6WX4 - chains D and I; structure by X-ray diffraction, 1.66 A resolution.

== Chain D ==
Protein: Non-structural protein 3
From: Severe acute respiratory syndrome coronavirus 2
Notes: EC 3.4.19.121, 3.4.22.-
UniProt: P0DTD1 (R1AB_SARS2); residues 0-316 here correspond to UniProt positions 1563-1879 (UniProt number = residue number + 1563)
Amino-acid sequence (326 residues; each row starts with the number of its first residue; numbers below 1 keep their minus sign (Met-1 is residue -1)):
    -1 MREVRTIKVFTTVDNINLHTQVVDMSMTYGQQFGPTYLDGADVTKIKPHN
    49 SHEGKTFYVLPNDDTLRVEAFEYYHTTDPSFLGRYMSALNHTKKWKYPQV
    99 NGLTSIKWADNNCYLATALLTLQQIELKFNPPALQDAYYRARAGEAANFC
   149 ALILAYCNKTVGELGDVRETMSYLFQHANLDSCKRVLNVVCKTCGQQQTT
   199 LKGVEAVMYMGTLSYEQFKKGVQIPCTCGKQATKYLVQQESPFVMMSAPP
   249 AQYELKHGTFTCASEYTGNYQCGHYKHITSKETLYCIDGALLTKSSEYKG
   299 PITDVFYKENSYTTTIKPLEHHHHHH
Not modelled in the structure: -1 to 0, 321-324
Construct notes: initiating methionine (-1); expression tag (317-324)
Ion coordination: Zn2+: Cys189, Cys192, Cys224, Cys226
UniProt features mapped onto this chain:
  - zinc finger: Cys189 to Cys226 (C4-type)
  - active site (For PL-PRO activity): Cys111, His272, Asp286
  - binding site (Zn(2+)): Cys189, Cys192, Cys224, Cys226
From the paper describing this entry:
  - binding site for VIR251 (chain I): Trp106, Asn109, Cys111, Gly163, Pro248, Tyr264, Tyr268, Gly271
  - catalytic residues: Cys111
  - catalytic residues: Trp106, Asn109 (proposed by the authors, not directly observed)
  - conformationally variable residues (loop rearrangement): Asn267, Tyr268, Gln269
  - specificity-determining residues: Leu162, Asp164, Met208, Pro247, Pro248, Tyr264, Tyr268, Gln269, Cys270, Gly271, Tyr273

== Chain I ==
Protein: VIR251
Amino-acid sequence (5 residues; each row starts with the number of its first residue):
     1 XXXGX
Modified positions: ACY (acetic acid) at position 1, 73O ((2S)-2-azanyl-4-(4-hydroxyphenyl)butanoic acid) at position 2, DPP (diaminopropanoic acid) at position 3, GVE (methyl 4-aminobutanoate) at position 5

== Chain D / chain I interface ==
Contacting residue pairs (28; chain D residue first):
  Trp106(D) with GVE_5(I), hydrogen bond (side chain-backbone)
  Asn109(D) with GVE_5(I)
  Cys111(D) with Gly4(I); GVE_5(I), covalent bond
  Tyr112(D) with Gly4(I)
  Leu162(D) with DPP_3(I); Gly4(I); GVE_5(I)
  Gly163(D) with 73O_2(I); DPP_3(I); Gly4(I), hydrogen bond (backbone-backbone)
  Asp164(D) with ACY_1(I); 73O_2(I), hydrogen bond (side chain-backbone)
  Pro247(D) with 73O_2(I)
  Pro248(D) with 73O_2(I)
  Tyr264(D) with 73O_2(I); DPP_3(I), hydrogen bond (side chain-backbone); Gly4(I)
  Tyr268(D) with 73O_2(I); DPP_3(I), hydrogen bond (backbone-backbone)
  Gln269(D) with DPP_3(I)
  Cys270(D) with DPP_3(I)
  Gly271(D) with DPP_3(I), hydrogen bond (backbone-backbone); Gly4(I); GVE_5(I), hydrogen bond (backbone-backbone)
  His272(D) with GVE_5(I)
  Tyr273(D) with 73O_2(I); Gly4(I)
Also at the interface, not in a pair above, chain D (17 interface residues in all): Thr301

== In short ==
17 residues of chain D and 5 residues of chain I are in contact; the contacts include 1 covalent bond and 7
hydrogen bonds. Among the polar pairs are Trp106(D)-GVE_5(I), Asp164(D)-73O_2(I) and Tyr264(D)-DPP_3(I). From
the paper: catalytic residues Cys111(D), Trp106(D) and Asn109(D); a binding site for VIR251 (chain I) at
Trp106(D), Asn109(D) and Cys111(D) among others.
Here chain D is Non-structural protein 3 (Severe acute respiratory syndrome coronavirus 2) and chain I is
VIR251. Entry 6WX4 (Crystal structure of the SARS CoV-2 Papain-like protease in complex with peptide inhibitor
VIR251) was determined by X-ray diffraction.
